3GJZ - chains A and B; structure by X-ray diffraction, 2.10 A resolution.

Chain A (and B):
Name: Microcin immunity protein MccF
Organism: Bacillus anthracis str. Ames
Notes: chain B of this document is another copy of the same molecule, construct and numbering; everything in this record applies to it too
UniProt: Q81RT8 (Q81RT8_BACAN); numbering as in UniProt (aligned over 1-333)
Chain sequence (336 residues; row label = number of the first residue in the row; numbers below 1 keep their minus sign (Ser-2 is residue -2)):
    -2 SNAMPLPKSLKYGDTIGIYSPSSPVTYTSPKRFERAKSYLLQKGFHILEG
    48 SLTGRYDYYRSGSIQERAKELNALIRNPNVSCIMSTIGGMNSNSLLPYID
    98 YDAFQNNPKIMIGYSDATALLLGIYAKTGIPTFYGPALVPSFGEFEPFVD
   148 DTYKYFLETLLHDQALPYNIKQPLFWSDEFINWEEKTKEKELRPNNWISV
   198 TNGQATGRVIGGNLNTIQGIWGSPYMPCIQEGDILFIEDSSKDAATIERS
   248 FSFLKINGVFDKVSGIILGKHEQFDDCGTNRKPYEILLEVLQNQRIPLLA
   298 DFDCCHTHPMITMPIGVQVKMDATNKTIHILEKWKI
Disordered / not traced: -2 (chain B: -2 to 0)
Modified / non-standard residues: Mse1, Mse81, Mse87, Mse108, Mse223, Mse307, Mse310, Mse318 (selenomethionine; parent Met)
Differences from the reference sequence: expression tag (-2 to 0)
From the paper describing this entry:
  - catalytic residues: Ser112, Glu235, His303 (proposed by the authors, not directly observed)
  - contacts within the chain: Glu235-His303
  - catalytic residues: Gly86, Asp113
  - mutagenesis - S112A/H303A: abolished catalytic activity
  - mutagenesis - F177S: unchanged catalytic activity
  - mutagenesis - W180A: decreased catalytic activity on ESA
  - mutagenesis - W180A: decreased catalytic activity on McC

Interface between chain A and chain B:
Pairs across the interface - 91 pairs, chain A then chain B:
  Asp54(A) - Arg278(B)  salt bridge
  Tyr55(A) - Cys274(B)
  Tyr55(A) - Gly275(B)
  Tyr55(A) - Thr276(B)
  Tyr56(A) - Ala241(B)  hydrophobic
  Tyr56(A) - Ala242(B)  hydrophobic
  Tyr56(A) - Glu245(B)  hydrogen bond
  Tyr56(A) - Cys274(B)  hydrophobic
  Tyr56(A) - Thr276(B)
  Arg57(A) - Glu245(B)  salt bridge
  Arg57(A) - Arg278(B)
  Arg57(A) - Glu286(B)  salt bridge
  Ser60(A) - Glu286(B)
  Ile61(A) - Glu245(B)
  Ile61(A) - Glu286(B)  hydrogen bond (backbone-side chain)
  Ile61(A) - Val287(B)  hydrophobic
  Gln62(A) - Gln289(B)
  Arg64(A) - Glu245(B)  salt bridge
  Mse87(A) - Asp240(B)
  Mse87(A) - Ala242(B)  hydrophobic
  Mse87(A) - Thr243(B)
  Mse87(A) - Arg246(B)
  Asn88(A) - Ala242(B)
  Asn88(A) - Glu245(B)
  Asn88(A) - Arg246(B)  hydrogen bond (side chain-backbone)
  Asn90(A) - Arg246(B)  hydrogen bond (side chain-backbone)
  Asn90(A) - Ser249(B)
  Asn90(A) - Phe250(B)
  Ser91(A) - Glu245(B)  hydrogen bond
  Ser91(A) - Ser249(B)  hydrogen bond
  Leu93(A) - Ile253(B)  hydrophobic
  Pro94(A) - Ile253(B)  hydrophobic
  Tyr95(A) - Gln289(B)
  Asn212(A) - Arg246(B)  hydrogen bond
  Gln215(A) - Gln215(B)
  Gln215(A) - Phe250(B)
  Gly216(A) - Phe250(B)
  Gly216(A) - Ile253(B)
  Ile217(A) - Ile253(B)  hydrophobic
  Trp218(A) - Trp218(B)  hydrogen bond (backbone-side chain)
  Trp218(A) - Phe250(B)
  Trp218(A) - Asn254(B)  hydrogen bond (backbone-side chain)
  Gly219(A) - Trp218(B)
  Gly219(A) - Asn254(B)
  Ser220(A) - Ile253(B)
  Ser220(A) - Asn254(B)  hydrogen bond (backbone-side chain)
  Pro221(A) - Ile253(B)
  Tyr222(A) - Ile253(B)  hydrophobic
  Asp240(A) - Mse87(B)
  Ala241(A) - Tyr56(B)  hydrophobic
  Ala242(A) - Tyr56(B)  hydrophobic
  Ala242(A) - Mse87(B)  hydrophobic
  Ala242(A) - Asn88(B)
  Thr243(A) - Mse87(B)
  Glu245(A) - Tyr56(B)  hydrogen bond
  Glu245(A) - Arg57(B)  salt bridge
  Glu245(A) - Ile61(B)
  Glu245(A) - Arg64(B)  salt bridge
  Glu245(A) - Asn88(B)
  Glu245(A) - Ser91(B)  hydrogen bond
  Arg246(A) - Mse87(B)
  Arg246(A) - Asn88(B)
  Arg246(A) - Asn90(B)  hydrogen bond (backbone-side chain)
  Arg246(A) - Asn212(B)  hydrogen bond
  Ser249(A) - Asn90(B)
  Ser249(A) - Ser91(B)  hydrogen bond
  Phe250(A) - Asn90(B)
  Phe250(A) - Gln215(B)
  Phe250(A) - Gly216(B)
  Phe250(A) - Trp218(B)
  Ile253(A) - Leu93(B)  hydrophobic
  Ile253(A) - Pro94(B)
  Ile253(A) - Gly216(B)
  Ile253(A) - Ile217(B)  hydrophobic
  Ile253(A) - Ser220(B)
  Ile253(A) - Pro221(B)
  Asn254(A) - Trp218(B)  hydrogen bond (side chain-backbone)
  Asn254(A) - Gly219(B)
  Asn254(A) - Ser220(B)  hydrogen bond (side chain-backbone)
  Cys274(A) - Tyr55(B)
  Gly275(A) - Tyr55(B)
  Thr276(A) - Tyr55(B)
  Thr276(A) - Tyr56(B)
  Arg278(A) - Asp54(B)  salt bridge
  Arg278(A) - Arg57(B)
  Glu286(A) - Arg57(B)  salt bridge
  Glu286(A) - Ser60(B)
  Glu286(A) - Ile61(B)  hydrogen bond (side chain-backbone)
  Val287(A) - Ile61(B)  hydrophobic
  Gln289(A) - Gln62(B)  hydrogen bond
  Gln289(A) - Tyr95(B)
Also at the interface, not in a pair above, chain A (44 interface residues in all): Thr213, Lys252, Ile283
Also at the interface, not in a pair above, chain B (44 interface residues in all): Thr213, Tyr222, Lys252, Ile283

Summary:
Chain A and chain B each contribute 44 residues to their interface, with 19 hydrogen bonds and 8 salt bridges.
Polar contacts include Asp54(A)-Arg278(B), Arg57(A)-Glu245(B) and Arg57(A)-Glu286(B). The paper reports
catalytic residues Ser112(A), Glu235(A) and His303(A) among others; S112A/H303A of chain A abolish catalytic
activity; 3 substitutions were tested in all.
Both chains are Microcin immunity protein MccF (Bacillus anthracis str. Ames). Entry 3GJZ (Crystal structure
of microcin immunity protein MccF from Bacillus anthracis str. Ames) was determined by X-ray diffraction
together with 3TYX, 3U1B, 3T5M and 3SR3 from the same study.
